PDB entry 7MDU | electron microscopy, 3.30 A resolution | chains E and F of the 6 polymer chains in the assembly

== Chain E ==
Name: RM20A3 mAb Heavy Chain
From: Macaca mulatta
Amino-acid sequence (125 residues; row label = number of the first residue in the row; a row labelled like 82A-82C holds insertion residues (82A, then the next letters in order)):
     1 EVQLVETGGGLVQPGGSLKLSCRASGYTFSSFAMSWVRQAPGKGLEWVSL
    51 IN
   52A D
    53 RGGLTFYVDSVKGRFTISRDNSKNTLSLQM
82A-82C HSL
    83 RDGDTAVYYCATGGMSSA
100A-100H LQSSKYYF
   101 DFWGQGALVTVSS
Disordered / not traced: 1, 113
Disulfide bonds: Cys22-Cys92

== Chain F ==
Name: RM20A3 mAb Light Chain
From: Macaca mulatta
Amino-acid sequence (111 residues; row label = number of the first residue in the row; note: 1 number in that range is skipped by the numbering (no residue carries it; nothing is unmodelled there); a row labelled like 27A-27C holds insertion residues (27A, then the next letters in order)):
     1 QSALTQPPS
    11 VSGSPGQSVTISCTGTS
27A-27C SDI
    28 GSYNYVSWYQQHPGKAPKLMIYDVTQRPSGVSDRFSGSKSGNTASLTISG
    78 LQADDEADYYCSAYAGRQ
95A-95B TF
    96 YIFGGGTRLTVL
Disordered / not traced: 1-2, 107
Disulfide bonds: Cys23-Cys88

== Interface between chain E and chain F ==
Residue-residue contacts (29; chain E residue first):
  Gln39(E) - Gln38(F)  hydrogen bond
  Gln39(E) - Tyr87(F)  hydrogen bond
  Gly44(E) - Tyr87(F)
  Leu45(E) - Pro44(F)  hydrophobic
  Leu45(E) - Phe98(F)
  Glu46(E) - Phe98(F)
  Trp47(E) - Phe95B(F)  hydrophobic
  Trp47(E) - Phe98(F)
  Leu50(E) - Phe95B(F)  hydrophobic
  Phe58(E) - Phe95B(F)  hydrophobic
  Tyr91(E) - Gln38(F)  hydrogen bond
  Tyr91(E) - Ala43(F)  hydrophobic
  Gly96(E) - Tyr96(F)  hydrogen bond (backbone-side chain)
  Tyr100F(E) - Tyr32(F)  hydrophobic
  Tyr100F(E) - Tyr91(F)  hydrophobic
  Tyr100F(E) - Tyr96(F)
  Tyr100G(E) - Tyr36(F)
  Tyr100G(E) - Leu46(F)  hydrophobic
  Tyr100G(E) - Tyr49(F)  hydrophobic
  Phe100H(E) - Tyr36(F)  hydrogen bond (backbone-side chain)
  Phe100H(E) - Leu46(F)
  Phe100H(E) - Tyr96(F)  hydrophobic
  Asp101(E) - Leu46(F)
  Trp103(E) - Tyr36(F)
  Trp103(E) - Ala43(F)  hydrophobic
  Trp103(E) - Pro44(F)  hydrogen bond (side chain-backbone)
  Gly104(E) - Ala43(F)
  Gln105(E) - Lys42(F)
  Gln105(E) - Ala43(F)  hydrogen bond (side chain-backbone)
Interface residues without a listed pair, chain E (19 interface residues in all): Val37, Lys43, Ser100D
Interface residues without a listed pair, chain F (15 interface residues in all): Ser34, Asp50

== In short ==
The interface between chain E and chain F involves 19 residues on one side and 15 on the other, with 7
hydrogen bonds. Polar contacts include Gln39(E)-Gln38(F), Gln39(E)-Tyr87(F) and Tyr91(E)-Gln38(F).
Here chain E is RM20A3 mAb Heavy Chain and chain F is RM20A3 mAb Light Chain, both from Macaca mulatta. Entry
7MDU (BG505 SOSIP MD39 in complex with the monoclonal antibodies Rh.33104 mAb.1 and RM20A3) was determined by
electron microscopy, deposited together with 7MDT and 7MEP.
